3EPH - chains A and E of the 4 polymer chains in the assembly; structure by X-ray diffraction, 2.95 A resolution.

Chain A:
Molecule: tRNA isopentenyltransferase
From: Saccharomyces cerevisiae
Notes: EC 2.5.1.8
UniProt: P07884 (MOD5_YEAST); residue numbers follow UniProt; this construct covers 13-421
Chain sequence (409 residues; each row starts with the number of its first residue):
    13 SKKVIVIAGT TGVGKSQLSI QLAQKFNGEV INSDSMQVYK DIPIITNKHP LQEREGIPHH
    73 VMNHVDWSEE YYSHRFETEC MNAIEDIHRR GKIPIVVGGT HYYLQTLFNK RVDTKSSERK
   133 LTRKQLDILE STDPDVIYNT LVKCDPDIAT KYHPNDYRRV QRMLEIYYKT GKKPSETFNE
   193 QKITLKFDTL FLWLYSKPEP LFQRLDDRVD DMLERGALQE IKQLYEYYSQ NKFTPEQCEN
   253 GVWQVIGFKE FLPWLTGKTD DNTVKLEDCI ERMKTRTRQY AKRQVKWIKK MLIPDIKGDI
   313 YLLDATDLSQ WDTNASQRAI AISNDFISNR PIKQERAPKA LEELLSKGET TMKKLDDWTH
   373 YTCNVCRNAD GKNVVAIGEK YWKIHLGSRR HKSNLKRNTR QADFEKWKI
Unresolved in the structure: 269-275
Ion coordination: Mg2+ near Gln29 (its only coordinating residue here); Zn2+: Cys375, Cys378, His403
Ligand contacts: pyrophosphate (PPV): Thr22, Thr23, Gly24, Val25, Gly26, Lys27, Ser28, Asp46, Gln49, Asn59, Arg220
Swiss-Prot annotation at these positions:
  - zinc finger: Tyr373 to Arg409 (Matrin-type)
  - region: Asp46 to Gln49 (Interaction with substrate tRNA), Arg170 to Arg174 (Interaction with substrate tRNA), Phe199 to Tyr207 (Core aggregation region), Pro210 to Glu232 (Interaction with isopentenylpyrophosphate transferase), Gln256 to Ile258 (Interaction with substrate tRNA), Arg284 to Lys302 (Interaction with substrate tRNA)
  - binding site (ATP): Gly21 to Ser28
  - binding site (dimethylallyl diphosphate): Thr23 to Ser28
  - binding site (Zn(2+)): Cys375, Cys378, His397, His403
  - site (Interaction with substrate tRNA): Thr112, Gln193
From the paper describing this entry:
  - binding site for tRNA (chain E): Asp46 to Gln49, Thr58, Thr112, Tyr114, Tyr164, Asn167, Arg170, Arg171, Arg174, Gln193, Gln256, Ile258, Arg284, Arg288, Gln291, Tyr292, Lys294, Arg295, Lys298, Lys302, His397, Ser400, Arg401, Arg402, Lys408, Arg412
  - contacts within the chain: Asp46-Gln49 (hydrogen bond), Asp46-Ser47 (backbone contact)
  - specificity-determining residues: Gln193 (by similarity / conservation)
  - Zn2+ coordination: His397, His403
  - binding site for pyrophosphate: Arg220
  - conformationally variable residues (loop rearrangement, side-chain flip): Thr23 to Gly26, Arg220
  - catalytic residues: Thr23, Asp46, Arg220 (proposed by the authors, not directly observed)

Chain E:
Molecule: tRNA
Sequence (69 nucleotides; numbered 2 to 71; 1 number in that range is skipped by the numbering (no residue carries it; nothing is unmodelled there); the number before each row is that of its first residue):
     2 CUCGUAUGGC GCAGU
    18 GGUAGCGCAG CAGAUUGCAA AUCUGUUGGU CCUUAGUUCG AUCCUGAGUG CGAG
Ion coordination: Mg2+ near G12 (its only coordinating residue here)

Interface between chain A and chain E:
Residue-residue contacts - 95 pairs, chain A then chain E:
  Asp46(A) - A37(E)  hydrogen bond to the base
  Ser47(A) - A36(E)  phosphate contact
  Ser47(A) - A37(E)  hydrogen bond to the phosphate
  Met48(A) - A36(E)  phosphate contact
  Met48(A) - A37(E)  base contact
  Gln49(A) - A37(E)  base contact
  Ile57(A) - A37(E)  base contact
  Thr58(A) - A37(E)  hydrogen bond to the base
  Tyr83(A) - A36(E)  phosphate contact
  Tyr84(A) - G34(E)  base contact
  Tyr84(A) - C35(E)  sugar contact
  Tyr84(A) - A36(E)  phosphate contact
  His86(A) - G34(E)  base contact
  Gly111(A) - A37(E)  phosphate contact
  Thr112(A) - A36(E)  sugar contact
  Thr112(A) - A37(E)  hydrogen bond to the phosphate
  Tyr114(A) - U33(E)  sugar contact
  Tyr114(A) - C35(E)  hydrogen bond to the phosphate
  Tyr114(A) - A36(E)  stacking on the base
  Tyr115(A) - A36(E)  hydrogen bond to the phosphate
  Gln117(A) - U33(E)  sugar contact
  Lys122(A) - U33(E)  sugar contact
  Arg123(A) - U33(E)  base contact
  Arg123(A) - G34(E)  phosphate contact
  Val124(A) - U33(E)  sugar contact
  Val124(A) - G34(E)  hydrogen bond to the phosphate
  Thr126(A) - G34(E)  base contact
  Lys127(A) - G34(E)  hydrogen bond to the base
  Tyr164(A) - U32(E)  phosphate contact
  Tyr164(A) - U33(E)  hydrogen bond to the phosphate
  His165(A) - U41(E)  sugar contact
  Asn167(A) - C40(E)  phosphate contact
  Asn167(A) - U41(E)  hydrogen bond to the phosphate
  Asp168(A) - C40(E)  sugar contact
  Arg170(A) - C35(E)  hydrogen bond to the base
  Arg170(A) - A38(E)  hydrogen bond to the sugar
  Arg170(A) - U39(E)  hydrogen bond to the sugar
  Arg171(A) - U32(E)  hydrogen bond to the base
  Arg171(A) - U33(E)  salt bridge to the phosphate
  Arg171(A) - A36(E)  base contact
  Arg171(A) - A38(E)  hydrogen bond to the base
  Arg171(A) - U39(E)  hydrogen bond to the base
  Arg174(A) - G34(E)  salt bridge to the phosphate
  Phe190(A) - U33(E)  stacking on the base
  Gln193(A) - U33(E)  hydrogen bond to the base
  Glu251(A) - C35(E)  base contact
  Glu251(A) - A38(E)  sugar contact
  Glu251(A) - U39(E)  sugar contact
  Gln256(A) - C35(E)  hydrogen bond to the sugar
  Gln256(A) - A36(E)  hydrogen bond to the phosphate
  Gln256(A) - A37(E)  hydrogen bond to the sugar
  Gln256(A) - A38(E)  hydrogen bond to the sugar
  Val257(A) - A37(E)  base contact
  Ile258(A) - A37(E)  hydrogen bond to the base
  Ile258(A) - A38(E)  phosphate contact
  Lys261(A) - A38(E)  salt bridge to the phosphate
  Arg284(A) - A26(E)  salt bridge to the phosphate
  Thr287(A) - A26(E)  sugar contact
  Arg288(A) - A38(E)  salt bridge to the phosphate
  Arg288(A) - U39(E)  salt bridge to the phosphate
  Gln291(A) - A26(E)  hydrogen bond to the phosphate
  Gln291(A) - G27(E)  hydrogen bond to the phosphate
  Tyr292(A) - A37(E)  hydrogen bond to the phosphate
  Lys294(A) - G27(E)  salt bridge to the phosphate
  Lys294(A) - C28(E)  salt bridge to the phosphate
  Arg295(A) - A38(E)  salt bridge to the phosphate
  Arg295(A) - U39(E)  base contact
  Lys298(A) - A29(E)  salt bridge to the phosphate
  Trp299(A) - U32(E)  base contact
  Trp299(A) - A36(E)  base contact
  Lys302(A) - G30(E)  salt bridge to the phosphate
  Lys302(A) - A31(E)  salt bridge to the phosphate
  Met303(A) - U32(E)  phosphate contact
  Lys365(A) - G30(E)  phosphate contact
  Lys365(A) - A31(E)  phosphate contact
  Lys366(A) - A31(E)  salt bridge to the phosphate
  Leu367(A) - G30(E)  sugar contact
  Leu367(A) - A31(E)  hydrogen bond to the phosphate
  Trp370(A) - A31(E)  phosphate contact
  Trp370(A) - U32(E)  phosphate contact
  Asn380(A) - G42(E)  hydrogen bond to the phosphate
  Tyr393(A) - G30(E)  sugar contact
  Ile396(A) - U43(E)  sugar contact
  His397(A) - U43(E)  salt bridge to the phosphate
  Ser400(A) - U43(E)  hydrogen bond to the phosphate
  Ser400(A) - U44(E)  phosphate contact
  Arg401(A) - G9(E)  base contact
  Arg401(A) - U44(E)  hydrogen bond to the phosphate
  Arg401(A) - G45(E)  salt bridge to the phosphate
  Arg401(A) - G46(E)  salt bridge to the phosphate
  Arg402(A) - G42(E)  salt bridge to the phosphate
  Arg402(A) - U43(E)  salt bridge to the phosphate
  Ser405(A) - G22(E)  hydrogen bond to the phosphate
  Lys408(A) - A21(E)  salt bridge to the phosphate
  Arg412(A) - U20(E)  salt bridge to the phosphate
Other interface residues (no listed pair), chain A (66 interface residues in all): Ser85, Met175, Ile178, Lys181, Cys250, Asn252, Val386, Gly399
Other interface residues (no listed pair), chain E (26 interface residues in all): C25

Overview:
The interface between chain A and chain E involves 66 residues on one side and 26 on the other, with 30
hydrogen bonds, 20 salt bridges and 2 aromatic stacking contacts. Polar pairs include Asp46(A)-A37(E),
Thr58(A)-A37(E) and Lys127(A)-G34(E). The paper reports catalytic residues Thr23(A), Asp46(A) and Arg220(A); a
binding site for tRNA (chain E) at Asp46(A), Thr58(A) and Thr112(A) among others.
Chain A is tRNA isopentenyltransferase (Saccharomyces cerevisiae) and chain E is tRNA; the structure,
Crystallographic snapshots of eukaryotic dimethylallyltransferase acting on tRNA: Insight into tRNA
recognition and reaction mechanism, was determined by X-ray diffraction (same publication as 3EPJ, 3EPK and
3EPL).
